8GJY - chain A; structure by X-ray diffraction, 1.50 A resolution.

Chain A:
Name: cGAS-like receptor 1
Source organism: Stylophora pistillata
Reference sequence: A0A2B4RP11 (A0A2B4RP11_STYPI); residues 2-376 here = UniProt positions 2-376
Sequence (376 residues; numbered 1 to 376; the number before each row is that of its first residue):
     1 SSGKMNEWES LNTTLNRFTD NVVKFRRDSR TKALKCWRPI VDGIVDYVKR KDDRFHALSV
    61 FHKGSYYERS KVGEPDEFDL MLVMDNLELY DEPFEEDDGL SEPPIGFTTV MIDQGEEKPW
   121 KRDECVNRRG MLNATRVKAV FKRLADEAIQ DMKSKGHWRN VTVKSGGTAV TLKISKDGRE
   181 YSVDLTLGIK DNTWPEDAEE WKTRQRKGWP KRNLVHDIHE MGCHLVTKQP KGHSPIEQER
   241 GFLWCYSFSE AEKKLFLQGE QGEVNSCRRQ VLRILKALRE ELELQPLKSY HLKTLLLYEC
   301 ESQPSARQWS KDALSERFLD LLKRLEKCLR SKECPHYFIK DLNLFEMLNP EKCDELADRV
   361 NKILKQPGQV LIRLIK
Disordered / not traced: 1-7, 91-101, 233-239, 258-264
Sequence notes: expression tag (1)
UniProt features mapped onto this chain:
  - binding site (Mg(2+)): Glu-77, Asp-79

Summary:
Curated annotation (UniProt) lists Mg2+-binding residues Glu-77 and Asp-79.
Chain A is cGAS-like receptor 1 (Stylophora pistillata); the structure, Structure of a cGAS-like receptor
Sp-cGLR1 from S. pistillata, was determined by X-ray diffraction, deposited together with 8EFM, 8EFN, 8GJW,
8GJX and 8GJZ.
